Entry 8B0U (X-ray diffraction, 3.29 A resolution); this record covers chains A and D.

[Chain A]
Name: SAVED domain-containing protein
UniProt: B2V8L9 (B2V8L9_SULSY); residues 2-496 here = UniProt positions 2-496
Chain sequence (496 residues; row label = number of the first residue in the row):
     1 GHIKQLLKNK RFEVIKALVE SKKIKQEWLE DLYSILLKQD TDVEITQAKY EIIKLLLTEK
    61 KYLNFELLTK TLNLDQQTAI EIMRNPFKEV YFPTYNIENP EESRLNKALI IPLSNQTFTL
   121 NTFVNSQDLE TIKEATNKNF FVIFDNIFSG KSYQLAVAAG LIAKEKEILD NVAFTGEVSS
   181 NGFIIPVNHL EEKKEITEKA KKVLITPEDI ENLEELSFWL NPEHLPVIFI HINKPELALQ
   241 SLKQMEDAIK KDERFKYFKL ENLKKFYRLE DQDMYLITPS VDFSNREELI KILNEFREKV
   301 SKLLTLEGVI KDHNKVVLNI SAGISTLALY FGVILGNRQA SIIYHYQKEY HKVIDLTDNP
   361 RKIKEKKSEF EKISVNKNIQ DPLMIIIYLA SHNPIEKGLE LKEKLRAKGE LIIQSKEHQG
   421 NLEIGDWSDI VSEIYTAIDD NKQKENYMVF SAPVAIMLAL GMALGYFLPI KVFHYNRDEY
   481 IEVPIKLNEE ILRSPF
Construct notes: expression tag (1)

[Chain D]
Name: CalpT10
UniProt: B2V8L8 (B2V8L8_SULSY); residues 195-270 here correspond to UniProt positions 196-271 (UniProt number = residue number + 1)
Chain sequence (76 residues; row label = number of the first residue in the row):
   195 STSQKATYTD DFVLYRGDDF IEIIIDEKYL NKKVKILLDN DTIFNGILKD TSIFIPVKEQ
   255 IDLEELAKHI SILPEG

[Chain A / chain D interface]
Residue-residue contacts (28; chain A residue first):
  H2(A) with T203(D), hydrogen bond (side chain-backbone); D204(D); F206(D); V207(D); D220(D)
  Q5(A) with I219(D), hydrogen bond (side chain-backbone); D220(D); E221(D), hydrogen bond (side chain-backbone)
  N9(A) with E221(D)
  R11(A) with E216(D), salt bridge; I218(D)
  E13(A) with Y209(D)
  V14(A) with Y209(D), hydrophobic; I218(D), hydrophobic
  A17(A) with K199(D); A200(D), hydrophobic; Y209(D), hydrophobic
  L18(A) with A200(D), hydrophobic; T201(D)
  E20(A) with K199(D), salt bridge
  S21(A) with Q198(D); K199(D), hydrogen bond (side chain-backbone); A200(D), hydrogen bond (side chain-backbone)
  K23(A) with T201(D); Y202(D); E258(D), salt bridge
  K25(A) with Y202(D)
  W28(A) with Y202(D), hydrophobic
Other interface residues (no listed pair), chain A (15 interface residues in all): L6, K8
Other interface residues (no listed pair), chain D (17 interface residues in all): D205

[Summary]
The interface between chain A and chain D involves 15 residues on one side and 17 on the other; the contacts
include 5 hydrogen bonds and 3 salt bridges. Among the polar pairs are R11(A)-E216(D), E20(A)-K199(D) and
K23(A)-E258(D).
Here chain A is SAVED domain-containing protein and chain D is CalpT10. Entry 8B0U (Structure of the CalpL/T10
complex) was determined by X-ray diffraction, deposited together with 7QDA and 8B0R.
